8X2X - chains E and F of the 14 polymer chains in the assembly; structure by electron microscopy, 3.80 A resolution.

== Chain E ==
Name: Histone H3
Source organism: Saccharomyces cerevisiae
Reference sequence: A0A6A5Q536 (A0A6A5Q536_YEASX); residues 0-135 here correspond to UniProt positions 1-136 (UniProt number = residue number + 1)
Sequence (136 residues; numbered 0 to 135; the number before each row is that of its first residue; numbering starts at 0):
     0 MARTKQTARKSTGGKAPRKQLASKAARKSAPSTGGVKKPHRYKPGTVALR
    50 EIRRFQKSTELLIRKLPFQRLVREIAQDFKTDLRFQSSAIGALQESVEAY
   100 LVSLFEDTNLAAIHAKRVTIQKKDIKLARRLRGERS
Disordered / not traced: 0-37, 135

== Chain F ==
Name: Histone H4
Source organism: Saccharomyces cerevisiae
Reference sequence: A0A6A5Q1V3 (A0A6A5Q1V3_YEASX); residues 0-101 here correspond to UniProt positions 1-102 (UniProt number = residue number + 1)
Sequence (102 residues; numbered 0 to 101; the number before each row is that of its first residue; numbering starts at 0):
     0 MSGRGKGGKGLGKGGAKRHRKILRDNIQGITKPAIRRLARRGGVKRISGL
    50 IYEEVRAVLKSFLESVIRDSVTYTEHAKRKTVTSLDVVYALKRQGRTLYG
   100 FG
Disordered / not traced: 0-21

== Chain E / chain F interface ==
Contacting residue pairs - 90 pairs, chain E then chain F:
  Ala47(E) - Arg39(F)
  Glu50(E) - Arg39(F)  salt bridge
  Ile51(E) - Arg39(F)
  Ile51(E) - Gly41(F)
  Ile51(E) - Val43(F)
  Phe54(E) - Arg36(F)
  Phe54(E) - Arg39(F)
  Phe54(E) - Arg40(F)  hydrogen bond (backbone-side chain)
  Gln55(E) - Arg40(F)
  Ser57(E) - Arg40(F)  hydrogen bond (backbone-side chain)
  Thr58(E) - Arg40(F)
  Glu59(E) - Arg40(F)  hydrogen bond (backbone-side chain)
  Leu61(E) - Arg36(F)  hydrogen bond (backbone-side chain)
  Leu61(E) - Leu37(F)  hydrophobic
  Leu61(E) - Arg40(F)
  Ile62(E) - Leu37(F)  hydrophobic
  Arg63(E) - Arg36(F)
  Leu70(E) - Gln27(F)
  Leu70(E) - Thr30(F)
  Leu70(E) - Leu58(F)  hydrophobic
  Val71(E) - Ile66(F)  hydrophobic
  Glu73(E) - Arg23(F)
  Glu73(E) - Asn25(F)
  Glu73(E) - Gln27(F)  hydrogen bond
  Glu73(E) - Gly28(F)  hydrogen bond (side chain-backbone)
  Ile74(E) - Lys59(F)
  Ile74(E) - Leu62(F)  hydrophobic
  Ile74(E) - Glu63(F)
  Ile74(E) - Ile66(F)
  Ala75(E) - Ile66(F)  hydrophobic
  Gln76(E) - Asp24(F)
  Phe78(E) - Glu63(F)
  Phe78(E) - Ile66(F)  hydrophobic
  Phe78(E) - Arg67(F)
  Lys79(E) - Lys79(F)
  Thr80(E) - Lys79(F)  hydrogen bond (backbone-side chain)
  Asp81(E) - Lys79(F)  hydrogen bond (backbone-side chain)
  Leu82(E) - Lys79(F)
  Leu82(E) - Val81(F)  hydrophobic
  Arg83(E) - Lys79(F)  hydrogen bond (backbone-backbone)
  Arg83(E) - Thr80(F)  hydrogen bond (backbone-side chain)
  Arg83(E) - Val81(F)  hydrogen bond (backbone-backbone)
  Phe84(E) - Thr80(F)
  Phe84(E) - Val81(F)  hydrophobic
  Gln85(E) - Thr80(F)
  Gln85(E) - Val81(F)
  Gln85(E) - Thr82(F)
  Gln85(E) - Ser83(F)
  Ser87(E) - Ser83(F)  hydrogen bond
  Ser87(E) - Phe100(F)
  Ala88(E) - Thr82(F)
  Ala88(E) - Ser83(F)  hydrogen bond (backbone-side chain)
  Ala91(E) - Val86(F)  hydrophobic
  Ala91(E) - Leu97(F)
  Ala91(E) - Phe100(F)
  Leu92(E) - Val65(F)  hydrophobic
  Leu92(E) - Val86(F)  hydrophobic
  Glu94(E) - Leu97(F)
  Ser95(E) - Phe61(F)
  Ser95(E) - Leu90(F)
  Val96(E) - Phe61(F)  hydrophobic
  Val96(E) - Leu62(F)  hydrophobic
  Tyr99(E) - Val57(F)  hydrophobic
  Tyr99(E) - Phe61(F)  hydrophobic
  Tyr99(E) - Arg95(F)
  Leu100(E) - Val54(F)  hydrophobic
  Leu100(E) - Leu58(F)  hydrophobic
  Val101(E) - Leu37(F)
  Val101(E) - Arg40(F)
  Leu103(E) - Val57(F)  hydrophobic
  Phe104(E) - Ile34(F)  hydrophobic
  Phe104(E) - Ala38(F)  hydrophobic
  Phe104(E) - Val54(F)  hydrophobic
  Glu105(E) - Gly41(F)
  Glu105(E) - Gly42(F)  hydrogen bond (side chain-backbone)
  Asn108(E) - Gly42(F)  hydrogen bond (side chain-backbone)
  Asn108(E) - Val43(F)
  Val117(E) - Arg45(F)
  Thr118(E) - Arg45(F)  hydrogen bond (side chain-backbone)
  Thr118(E) - Ile46(F)
  Thr118(E) - Ser47(F)
  Ile119(E) - Val43(F)  hydrophobic
  Ile119(E) - Arg45(F)
  Ile119(E) - Ile46(F)
  Ile119(E) - Ser47(F)
  Ile119(E) - Ile50(F)
  Gln120(E) - Ile50(F)
  Lys121(E) - Glu53(F)
  Ile124(E) - Glu53(F)
  Arg128(E) - Val57(F)
Also at the interface, not in a pair above, chain E (52 interface residues in all): Leu48, Phe67, Arg69, Gly90, Glu97, Arg131
Also at the interface, not in a pair above, chain F (44 interface residues in all): Ala33, Lys44, Ser60, Val70

== In short ==
52 residues of chain E face 44 of chain F across their interface; the contacts include 16 hydrogen bonds and 1
salt bridge. Polar pairs include Glu50(E)-Arg39(F), Phe54(E)-Arg40(F) and Ser57(E)-Arg40(F).
Chain E is Histone H3 and chain F is Histone H4, both from Saccharomyces cerevisiae; the structure, The
piccolo NuA4 bound to the H2A.Z nucleosome complex at pre-H4-acetylation state, was determined by electron
microscopy (same publication as 8X2Y, 8X2Z, 8X30, 8X31 and 8X32).
